4E0F - chains A and C of the 3 polymer chains in the assembly; structure by X-ray diffraction, 2.85 A resolution.

[Chain A (and C)]
Protein: Riboflavin synthase subunit alpha
From: Brucella abortus
Notes: EC 2.5.1.9; chain C of this document is another copy of the same molecule, construct and numbering; everything in this record applies to it too
Reference sequence: G8SX20 (G8SX20_BRUAO); residues 1-202 here = UniProt positions 1-202
Amino-acid sequence (210 residues; numbered 1 to 210; the number before each row is that of its first residue):
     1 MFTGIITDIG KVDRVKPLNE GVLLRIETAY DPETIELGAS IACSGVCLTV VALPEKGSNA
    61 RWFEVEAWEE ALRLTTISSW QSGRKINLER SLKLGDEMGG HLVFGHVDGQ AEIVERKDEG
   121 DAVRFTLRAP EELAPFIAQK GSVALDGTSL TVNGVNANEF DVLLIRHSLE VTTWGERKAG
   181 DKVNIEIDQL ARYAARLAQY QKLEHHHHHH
Not modelled in the structure: 201-210 (chain C: 203-210)
Differences from the reference sequence: expression tag (203-210)
Ligand contacts: riboflavin (RBF): S40, V46, C47, L48, T49, E66, A67, W68, E70, A71, L74, T75, G105, H106, V107
From the paper describing this entry:
  - self-association interface (contacts with another copy of this molecule); pairs are residue here / residue on that copy: E66-R166 (salt bridge), K93-E97, Q189-D188 (hydrogen bond), L190, A194, L197
  - conformationally variable residues (loop rearrangement): D96 to H101
  - binding site for riboflavin: C47, L48, T49, E66, W68, G99, G105, V107, K140, T151, I165

[How chain A and chain C interact]
Pairs across the interface (14; chain A residue first):
  L94(A) - M98(C)  hydrophobic
  G95(A) - M1(C)
  G95(A) - L102(C)
  D96(A) - Q189(C)
  M98(A) - Q189(C)
  M98(A) - Y193(C)
  G100(A) - Y193(C)
  G100(A) - L197(C)
  H101(A) - Y193(C)
  L102(A) - Y193(C)  hydrogen bond (backbone-side chain)
  K140(A) - Y200(C)  hydrogen bond (backbone-side chain)
  T151(A) - Y200(C)
  D188(A) - Y193(C)  hydrogen bond
  D188(A) - L197(C)
Other interface residues (no listed pair), chain A (12 interface residues in all): E97, L190
Other interface residues (no listed pair), chain C (10 interface residues in all): F104, A194, R196

[Summary]
12 residues of chain A face 10 of chain C across their interface; the contacts include 3 hydrogen bonds. Polar
contacts include L102(A)-Y193(C), K140(A)-Y200(C) and D188(A)-Y193(C). Chain A binds riboflavin. From the
paper: a binding site for riboflavin at C47(A), L48(A) and T49(A) among others; conformational variability at
D96(A).
Chain A and chain C are both Riboflavin synthase subunit alpha (Brucella abortus); the structure,
Crystallographic structure of trimeric Riboflavin Synthase from Brucella abortus in complex with riboflavin,
was determined by X-ray diffraction (same publication as 4FXU, 4G6I and 4GQN).
